1IQF - chains A and L; structure by X-ray diffraction, 3.20 A resolution.

== Chain A ==
Protein: coagulation Factor Xa
From: Homo sapiens
Notes: EC 3.4.21.6; fragment: heavy chain, catalytic domain (residues 235-469)
UniProt: P00742 (FA10_HUMAN); the construct lacks a stretch of the UniProt sequence and is renumbered around it, so the offset changes along the chain: 16-61 = UniProt 235-280; 62-124 = UniProt 282-344; 125-131 = UniProt 346-352; 132-145 = UniProt 355-368; 4 more segments
Chain sequence (235 residues; each row starts with the number of its first residue; note: 2 numbers in that range are skipped by the numbering (no residue carries them; nothing is unmodelled there); a row labelled like 131A-131B holds insertion residues (131A, then the next letters in order)):
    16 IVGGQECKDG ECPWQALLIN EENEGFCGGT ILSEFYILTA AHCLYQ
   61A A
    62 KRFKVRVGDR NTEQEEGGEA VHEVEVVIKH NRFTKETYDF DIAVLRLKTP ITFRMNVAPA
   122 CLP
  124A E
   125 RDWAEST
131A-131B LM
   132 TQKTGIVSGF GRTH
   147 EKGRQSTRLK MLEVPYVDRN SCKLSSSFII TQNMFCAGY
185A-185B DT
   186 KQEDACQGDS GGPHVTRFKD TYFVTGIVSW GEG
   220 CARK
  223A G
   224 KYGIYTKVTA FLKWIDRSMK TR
Disulfides: Cys22-Cys27, Cys42-Cys58, Cys168-Cys182, Cys191-Cys220
Metal / ion sites: Ca2+: Glu77, Glu80
Residues lining bound ligands: XMD ((2R)-4-[(6-chloro-2-naphthalenyl)sulfonyl]-6-oxo-1-[[1-(4-pyridinyl)-4-piperidinyl]methyl]-2-piperazinecarboxylic acid ethyl ester): Glu97, Thr98, Tyr99, Phe174, Asp189, Ala190, Cys191, Gln192, Gly193, Ser195, Val213, Ser214, Trp215, Gly216, Glu217, Gly218, Cys220, Arg222, Gly226, Ile227, Tyr228
Curated features (UniProtKB/Swiss-Prot):
  - active site (Charge relay system): His57, Asp102, Ser195

== Chain L ==
Protein: coagulation Factor Xa
From: Homo sapiens
Notes: EC 3.4.21.6; fragment: light chain, epidermal growth factor like domain (residues 84-179)
UniProt: P00742 (FA10_HUMAN); residues 44-139 here correspond to UniProt positions 84-179 (UniProt number = residue number + 40)
Chain sequence (96 residues; numbered 44 to 139; the number before each row is that of its first residue):
    44 YKDGDQCETS PCQNQGKCKD GLGEYTCTCL EGFEGKNCEL FTRKLCSLDN GDCDQFCHEE
   104 QNSVVCSCAR GYTLADNGKA CIPTGPYPCG KQTLER
Disordered / not traced: 44-86, 138-139
Disulfides: Cys89-Cys100, Cys96-Cys109, Cys111-Cys124
Curated features (UniProtKB/Swiss-Prot):
  - modified residue: Asp63 (3R: -3-hydroxyaspartate)

== Chain A / chain L interface ==
Cross-chain cystine bridges: Cys122(A)-Cys132(L)
Pairs across the interface (44; chain A residue first):
  Gly25(A) - Gln135(L)
  Gly25(A) - Thr136(L)  hydrogen bond (backbone-backbone)
  Gly25(A) - Leu137(L)
  Glu26(A) - Gln135(L)  hydrogen bond (backbone-side chain)
  Pro28(A) - Gln135(L)
  Pro28(A) - Thr136(L)
  Trp29(A) - Gly133(L)
  Trp29(A) - Gln135(L)
  Phe114(A) - Tyr130(L)
  Arg115(A) - Tyr130(L)
  Arg115(A) - Thr136(L)
  Met116(A) - Tyr130(L)  hydrogen bond (backbone-side chain)
  Met116(A) - Thr136(L)
  Met116(A) - Leu137(L)
  Asn117(A) - Thr136(L)  hydrogen bond (backbone-side chain)
  Ala119(A) - Thr136(L)
  Pro120(A) - Tyr130(L)
  Pro120(A) - Cys132(L)
  Pro120(A) - Gly133(L)  hydrogen bond (backbone-backbone)
  Ala121(A) - Cys132(L)
  Ala121(A) - Gly133(L)
  Cys122(A) - Ala112(L)  hydrophobic
  Cys122(A) - Cys132(L)  disulfide
  Cys122(A) - Gly133(L)  hydrogen bond (side chain-backbone)
  Leu123(A) - Phe99(L)
  Leu123(A) - Arg113(L)
  Pro124(A) - Phe99(L)  hydrophobic
  Glu124A(A) - Phe99(L)
  Glu124A(A) - His101(L)  salt bridge
  Trp127(A) - Asn93(L)  hydrogen bond
  Trp127(A) - Gln98(L)  hydrogen bond (side chain-backbone)
  Trp127(A) - Phe99(L)
  Trp127(A) - Cys100(L)
  Phe203(A) - Asn93(L)
  Phe203(A) - Asp97(L)
  Lys204(A) - Cys96(L)  hydrogen bond (side chain-backbone)
  Lys204(A) - Asp97(L)
  Asp205(A) - Lys134(L)  hydrogen bond (backbone-side chain)
  Thr206(A) - Tyr115(L)
  Thr206(A) - Gly133(L)
  Thr206(A) - Lys134(L)  hydrogen bond
  Tyr207(A) - Gly133(L)  hydrogen bond (backbone-backbone)
  Tyr207(A) - Gln135(L)
  Phe208(A) - Phe99(L)  hydrophobic
Also at the interface, not in a pair above, chain A (25 interface residues in all): Asp24, Val118, Thr131
Also at the interface, not in a pair above, chain L (18 interface residues in all): Pro131

== In short ==
The interface between chain A and chain L involves 25 residues on one side and 18 on the other, with 1
disulfide bond, 12 hydrogen bonds and 1 salt bridge. Polar contacts include Glu124A(A)-His101(L),
Glu26(A)-Gln135(L) and Met116(A)-Tyr130(L). Ligands of chain A: compound XMD.
Here chain A is coagulation Factor Xa and chain L is coagulation Factor Xa, both from Homo sapiens. Entry 1IQF
(Human coagulation factor Xa in complex with M55165) was determined by X-ray diffraction.
